PDB entry 1YDG | X-ray diffraction, 2.00 A resolution | chains A and D of the 4 polymer chains in the assembly

# Chain A (and D)
Name: trp repressor binding protein WrbA
From: Deinococcus radiodurans
Notes: chain D of this document is another copy of the same molecule, construct and numbering; everything in this record applies to it too
UniProt: Q9RYU4 (Q9RYU4_DEIRA); residues 2-199 here = UniProt positions 2-199
Amino-acid sequence (211 residues; each row starts with the number of its first residue; numbers below 1 keep their minus sign (Met-1 is residue -1)):
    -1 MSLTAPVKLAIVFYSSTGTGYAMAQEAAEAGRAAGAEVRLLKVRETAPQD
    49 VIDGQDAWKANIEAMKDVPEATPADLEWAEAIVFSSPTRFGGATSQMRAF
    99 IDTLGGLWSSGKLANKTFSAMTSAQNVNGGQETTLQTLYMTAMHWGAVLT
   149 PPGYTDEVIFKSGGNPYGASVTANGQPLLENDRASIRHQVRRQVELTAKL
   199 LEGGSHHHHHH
Not modelled in the structure: -1 to 2, 204-209 (chain D: -1 to 1, 204-209)
Sequence notes: cloning artifact (-1 to 1, 200, 202-203); expression tag (204-209)
Swiss-Prot annotation at these positions:
  - binding site (FMN): Ser13 to Gly18, Thr86 to Phe88, Ser121 to Gly127, His142
What the authors report for this chain:
  - self-association interface (contacts with another copy of this molecule): His142, Gly144, Tyr152, Gly161, Gly162, Pro164, Tyr165

# Interface between chain A and chain D
Residue-residue contacts (31; chain A residue first):
  Arg87(A) - Arg96(D)  hydrogen bond (backbone-side chain)
  Arg87(A) - Asp100(D)
  Phe88(A) - Ile99(D)
  Phe88(A) - Trp106(D)  hydrophobic
  Phe88(A) - Thr139(D)  hydrogen bond (backbone-side chain)
  Phe88(A) - His142(D)
  Phe88(A) - Trp143(D)
  Gly89(A) - His142(D)  hydrogen bond (backbone-side chain)
  Thr92(A) - Asp100(D)
  Ser93(A) - Arg96(D)
  Ser93(A) - Ala97(D)
  Ser93(A) - Asp100(D)  hydrogen bond
  Gln94(A) - Asp100(D)
  Arg96(A) - Arg87(D)  hydrogen bond (side chain-backbone)
  Arg96(A) - Ser93(D)
  Arg96(A) - Arg96(D)
  Ala97(A) - Ser93(D)
  Ile99(A) - Phe88(D)  hydrophobic
  Asp100(A) - Arg87(D)
  Asp100(A) - Thr92(D)
  Asp100(A) - Ser93(D)  hydrogen bond
  Asp100(A) - Gln94(D)
  Trp106(A) - Phe88(D)  hydrophobic
  Gly127(A) - His142(D)
  Gln134(A) - Gln134(D)
  Thr135(A) - Thr135(D)
  Thr139(A) - Phe88(D)  hydrogen bond (side chain-backbone)
  His142(A) - Phe88(D)
  His142(A) - Gly89(D)  hydrogen bond (side chain-backbone)
  His142(A) - Gly127(D)
  Trp143(A) - Phe88(D)
Interface residues without a listed pair, chain A (24 interface residues in all): Gly90, Ala91, Leu102, Gly103, Gly128, Thr131, Met138
Interface residues without a listed pair, chain D (24 interface residues in all): Gly90, Ala91, Leu102, Gly103, Gly128, Thr131, Met138

# In short
Chain A and chain D each contribute 24 residues to their interface, with 8 hydrogen bonds. Among the polar
pairs are Arg87(A)-Arg96(D), Phe88(A)-Thr139(D) and Gly89(A)-His142(D). From UniProt: 17 FMN-binding residues
on chain A. The paper reports a self-association interface involving His142(A), Gly144(A) and Tyr152(A) among
others.
Chain A and chain D are both trp repressor binding protein WrbA (Deinococcus radiodurans); the structure,
Crystal Structure of Trp repressor binding protein WrbA, was determined by X-ray diffraction (same publication
as 1ZWK, 1ZWL and 1YRH).
